5LIF - chain E; structure by X-ray diffraction, 1.31 A resolution.

Chain E:
Name: Thermolysin
From: Bacillus thermoproteolyticus
Notes: EC 3.4.24.27
UniProt: P00800 (THER_BACTH); residues 1-316 here correspond to UniProt positions 233-548 (UniProt number = residue number + 232)
Chain sequence (316 residues; row label = number of the first residue in the row):
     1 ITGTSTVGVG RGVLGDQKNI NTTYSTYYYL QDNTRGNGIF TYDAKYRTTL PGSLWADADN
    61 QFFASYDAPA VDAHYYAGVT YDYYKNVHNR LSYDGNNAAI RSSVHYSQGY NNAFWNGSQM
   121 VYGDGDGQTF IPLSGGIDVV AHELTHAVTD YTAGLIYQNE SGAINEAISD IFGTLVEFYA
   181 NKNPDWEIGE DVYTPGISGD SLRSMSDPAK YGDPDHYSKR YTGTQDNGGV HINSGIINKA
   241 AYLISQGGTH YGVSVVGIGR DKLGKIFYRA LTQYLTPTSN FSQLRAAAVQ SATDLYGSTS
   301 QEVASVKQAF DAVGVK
Curated features (UniProtKB/Swiss-Prot):
  - active site: Glu143, His231 (Proton donor)
  - binding site (Ca(2+)): Asp57, Asp59, Gln61, Asp138, Glu177, Asn183, Asp185, Glu187, Glu190, Tyr193, Thr194, Ile197, Asp200
  - binding site (Zn(2+)): His142, His146, Glu166
Bound ions: Ca2+ site 1: Asp57, Asp59, Gln61; Ca2+ site 2: Asp138, Glu177, Asp185, Glu187, Glu190; Zn2+: His142, His146, Glu166 (together with 6XO); Ca2+ site 3: Glu177, Asn183, Asp185, Glu190; Ca2+ site 4: Tyr193, Thr194, Ile197, Asp200
Small-molecule neighbours: 6XO ((2S)-3-cyclohexyl-2-[[(2S)-4-methyl-2-[[oxidanyl(phenylmethoxycarbonylaminomethyl)phosphoryl]amino]pentanoyl]amino]propanoic acid): Asn111, Asn112, Ala113, Phe114, Trp115, Asn116, Phe130, Leu133, Val139, His142, Glu143, His146, Tyr157, Glu166, Ile188, Leu202, Arg203, Asp226, His231

Overview:
Bound to chain E: compound 6XO. The Ca2+ site 1 is built by Asp57, Asp59 and Gln61. Asp138, Glu177, Asp185,
Glu187 and Glu190 form the Ca2+ site 2. UniProt lists active-site residues Glu143 and His231, 13 Ca2+-binding
residues and 3 Zn2+-binding residues.
Chain E is Thermolysin (Bacillus thermoproteolyticus); the structure, Thermolysin in complex with inhibitor,
was determined by X-ray diffraction together with 5LWD from the same study.
